PDB entry 8WT8 | electron microscopy, 2.90 A resolution | chains A and H of the 10 polymer chains in the assembly

== Chain A ==
Molecule: IS621 transposase
Organism: Escherichia coli
UniProt: A0A0E0Y1P1 (A0A0E0Y1P1_ECO1C); residues 1-326 here = UniProt positions 1-326
Chain sequence (328 residues; each row starts with the number of its first residue; numbers below 1 keep their minus sign (Gly-1 is residue -1)):
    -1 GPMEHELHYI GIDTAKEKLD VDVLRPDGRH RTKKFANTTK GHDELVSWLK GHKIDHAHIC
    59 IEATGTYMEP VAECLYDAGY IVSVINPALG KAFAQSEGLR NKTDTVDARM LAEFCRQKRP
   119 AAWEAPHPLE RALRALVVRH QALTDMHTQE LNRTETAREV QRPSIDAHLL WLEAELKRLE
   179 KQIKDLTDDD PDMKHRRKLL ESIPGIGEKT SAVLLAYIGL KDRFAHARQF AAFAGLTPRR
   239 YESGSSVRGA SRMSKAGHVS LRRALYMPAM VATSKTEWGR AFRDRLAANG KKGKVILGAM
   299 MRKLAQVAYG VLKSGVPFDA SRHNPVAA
Not modelled in the structure: -1 to 3, 238-249, 322-326
Construct notes: expression tag (-1 to 0)
Ion coordination: Mg2+: Asp11, Glu60 (shared with 2 residues of chain I)
From the paper describing this entry:
  - mutagenesis - D11A/E60A/D102A/D105A, S241A: abolished catalytic activity

== Chain H ==
Molecule: target DNA
Sequence (38 nucleotides; row label = number of the first residue in the row):
     1 CGAGCTCATC TGTAGGCCCG ATGGTGGTAT TACCCGGC
Not modelled in the structure: 1-2, 30-38

== Interface between chain A and chain H ==
Contacting residue pairs (27; chain A residue first):
  Thr146(A) with DG20(H), base contact; DA21(H), sugar contact; DT22(H), sugar contact
  Leu149(A) with DA21(H), phosphate contact; DT22(H), phosphate contact
  Asn150(A) with DG20(H), base contact; DA21(H), sugar contact
  Glu153(A) with DG20(H), sugar contact
  Ile201(A) with DT25(H), phosphate contact
  Pro202(A) with DT25(H), phosphate contact
  Gly203(A) with DG24(H), sugar contact; DT25(H), hydrogen bond to the phosphate
  Ile204(A) with DT25(H), hydrogen bond to the phosphate
  Gly205(A) with DG24(H), hydrogen bond to the phosphate
  Glu206(A) with DG24(H), phosphate contact
  Lys207(A) with DG23(H), salt bridge to the phosphate; DG24(H), hydrogen bond to the phosphate
  Thr208(A) with DG23(H), hydrogen bond to the phosphate; DG24(H), hydrogen bond to the phosphate
  Met265(A) with DT22(H), base contact; DG23(H), sugar contact
  Met268(A) with DG23(H), base contact
  Val269(A) with DG23(H), base contact; DG24(H), base contact; DT25(H), sugar contact
  Lys273(A) with DT25(H), hydrogen bond to the base; DG26(H), sugar contact
Interface residues without a listed pair, chain A (19 interface residues in all): Thr142, Glu199, Pro266

== In short ==
19 residues of chain A and 7 residues of chain H are in contact; the contacts include 7 hydrogen bonds and 1
salt bridge. Polar pairs include Lys273(A)-DT25(H), Gly203(A)-DT25(H) and Ile204(A)-DT25(H). Asp11(A) and
Glu60(A) coordinate Mg2+. The paper reports that D11A/E60A/D102A/D105A and S241A of chain A abolish catalytic
activity.
Chain A is IS621 transposase (Escherichia coli) and chain H is target DNA; the structure, Cryo-EM structure of
the IS621 recombinase in complex with bridge RNA, donor DNA, and target DNA ..., was determined by electron
microscopy (same publication as 8WT6, 8WT7 and 8WT9).
